1DDN - chains A and B of the 6 polymer chains in the assembly; structure by X-ray diffraction, 3.00 A resolution.

Chain A (and B):
Protein: Diphtheria tox repressor
Organism: Corynebacterium diphtheriae
Notes: chain B of this document is another copy of the same molecule, construct and numbering; everything in this record applies to it too
UniProtKB: P33120 (DTXR_CORDI); residues 1-226 here = UniProt positions 1-226
Amino-acid sequence (226 residues; numbered 1 to 226; the number before each row is that of its first residue):
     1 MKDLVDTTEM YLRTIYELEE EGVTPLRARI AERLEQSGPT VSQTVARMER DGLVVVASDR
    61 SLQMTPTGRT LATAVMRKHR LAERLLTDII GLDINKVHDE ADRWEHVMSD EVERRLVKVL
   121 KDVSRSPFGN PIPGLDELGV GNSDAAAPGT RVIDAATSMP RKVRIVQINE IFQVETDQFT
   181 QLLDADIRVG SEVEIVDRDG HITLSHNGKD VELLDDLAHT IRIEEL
Disordered / not traced: 1-2, 121-226
Differences from the reference sequence: engineered mutation Asp102 (Cys in P33120)
Ion coordination: Ni2+ site 1: Met10, Asp102, Glu105, His106; Ni2+ site 2: His79, Glu83, His98

Interface between chain A and chain B:
Residue-residue contacts (31):
  Leu85(A) - Ile90(B)  hydrophobic
  Ile89(A) - Ile89(B)  hydrophobic
  Ile89(A) - Val119(B)
  Ile90(A) - Leu85(B)  hydrophobic
  Ile90(A) - Arg115(B)  hydrogen bond (backbone-side chain)
  Ile90(A) - Leu116(B)  hydrophobic
  Ile90(A) - Val119(B)
  Gly91(A) - Arg115(B)
  Leu92(A) - Glu111(B)
  Asp93(A) - Glu111(B)
  Glu100(A) - Val107(B)
  Glu100(A) - Met108(B)
  Glu100(A) - Ser109(B)  hydrogen bond
  Glu100(A) - Val112(B)
  Arg103(A) - Val107(B)  hydrogen bond (side chain-backbone)
  Arg103(A) - Ser109(B)
  Trp104(A) - Trp104(B)  hydrophobic
  Trp104(A) - Val107(B)
  Val107(A) - Glu100(B)
  Val107(A) - Arg103(B)  hydrogen bond (backbone-side chain)
  Val107(A) - Trp104(B)  hydrogen bond (backbone-side chain)
  Met108(A) - Trp104(B)  hydrophobic
  Ser109(A) - Glu100(B)  hydrogen bond
  Glu111(A) - Leu92(B)
  Val112(A) - Ile90(B)  hydrophobic
  Val112(A) - Leu92(B)  hydrophobic
  Val112(A) - Glu100(B)
  Val112(A) - Trp104(B)  hydrophobic
  Arg115(A) - Ile90(B)  hydrogen bond (side chain-backbone)
  Arg115(A) - Gly91(B)
  Leu116(A) - Ile90(B)  hydrophobic
Interface residues without a listed pair, chain A (20 interface residues in all): Val5, Leu86, Lys96, Val119
Interface residues without a listed pair, chain B (18 interface residues in all): Leu86, Lys96

Summary:
The interface between chain A and chain B involves 20 residues on one side and 18 on the other, with 7
hydrogen bonds. Polar contacts include Ile90(A)-Arg115(B), Glu100(A)-Ser109(B) and Arg103(A)-Val107(B).
Met10(A), Asp102(A), Glu105(A) and His106(A) coordinate Ni2+ site 1.
Chain A and chain B are both Diphtheria tox repressor (Corynebacterium diphtheriae); the structure, Diphtheria
tox repressor (C102D mutant)/tox DNA operator complex, was determined by X-ray diffraction.
